Entry 9DZD (X-ray diffraction, 1.85 A resolution); this record covers chain A.

[Chain A]
Molecule: Reticulocyte-binding protein 2b
From: Plasmodium vivax
UniProtKB: A0A0U4ERT5 (A0A0U4ERT5_PLAVI); residues 29-330 here correspond to UniProt positions 169-470 (UniProt number = residue number + 140)
Chain sequence (330 residues; row label = number of the first residue in the row):
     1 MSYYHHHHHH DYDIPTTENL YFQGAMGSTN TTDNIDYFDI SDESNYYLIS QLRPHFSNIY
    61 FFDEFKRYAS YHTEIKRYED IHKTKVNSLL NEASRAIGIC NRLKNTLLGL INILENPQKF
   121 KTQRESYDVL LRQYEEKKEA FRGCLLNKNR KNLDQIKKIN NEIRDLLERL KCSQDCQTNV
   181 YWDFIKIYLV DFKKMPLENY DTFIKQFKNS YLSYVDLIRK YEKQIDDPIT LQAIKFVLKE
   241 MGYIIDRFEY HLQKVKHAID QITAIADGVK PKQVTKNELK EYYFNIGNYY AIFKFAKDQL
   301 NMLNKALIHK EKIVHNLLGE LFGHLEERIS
Disordered / not traced: 1-29, 330
Sequence notes: initiating methionine (1); expression tag (2-28); conflict Thr-84 (Lys224 in A0A0U4ERT5), Leu-103 (Ala243 in A0A0U4ERT5), Leu-107 (Val247 in A0A0U4ERT5), 25 further conflict positions vs the reference (A0A0U4ERT5) not listed
Disulfides: Cys-100/Cys-144, Cys-172/Cys-176
From the paper describing this entry:
  - conformationally variable residues (helix shift): His-324

[In short]
From the paper: conformational variability at His-324.
Chain A is Reticulocyte-binding protein 2b (Plasmodium vivax); the structure, PvRBP2b N-terminal domain
stabilised mutant WHT2484, was determined by X-ray diffraction (same publication as 9DZC).
